Entry 7QEN (electron microscopy, 3.46 A resolution); this record covers chains F and D of the 6 polymer chains in the assembly.

== Chain F ==
Molecule: 50-nt DNA strand
Sequence (50 nucleotides; row label = number of the first residue in the row):
     1 AAAAAAAAAA AAAAAAAAAA AAAAAAAAAA AAAAAAAAAA AAAAAAAAAA
Disordered / not traced: 36-50

== Chain D ==
Name: Condensin complex subunit 1
From: Saccharomyces cerevisiae
Reference sequence: Q06156 (CND1_YEAST); residues 1-1176 here = UniProt positions 1-1176
Sequence (1176 residues; row label = number of the first residue in the row):
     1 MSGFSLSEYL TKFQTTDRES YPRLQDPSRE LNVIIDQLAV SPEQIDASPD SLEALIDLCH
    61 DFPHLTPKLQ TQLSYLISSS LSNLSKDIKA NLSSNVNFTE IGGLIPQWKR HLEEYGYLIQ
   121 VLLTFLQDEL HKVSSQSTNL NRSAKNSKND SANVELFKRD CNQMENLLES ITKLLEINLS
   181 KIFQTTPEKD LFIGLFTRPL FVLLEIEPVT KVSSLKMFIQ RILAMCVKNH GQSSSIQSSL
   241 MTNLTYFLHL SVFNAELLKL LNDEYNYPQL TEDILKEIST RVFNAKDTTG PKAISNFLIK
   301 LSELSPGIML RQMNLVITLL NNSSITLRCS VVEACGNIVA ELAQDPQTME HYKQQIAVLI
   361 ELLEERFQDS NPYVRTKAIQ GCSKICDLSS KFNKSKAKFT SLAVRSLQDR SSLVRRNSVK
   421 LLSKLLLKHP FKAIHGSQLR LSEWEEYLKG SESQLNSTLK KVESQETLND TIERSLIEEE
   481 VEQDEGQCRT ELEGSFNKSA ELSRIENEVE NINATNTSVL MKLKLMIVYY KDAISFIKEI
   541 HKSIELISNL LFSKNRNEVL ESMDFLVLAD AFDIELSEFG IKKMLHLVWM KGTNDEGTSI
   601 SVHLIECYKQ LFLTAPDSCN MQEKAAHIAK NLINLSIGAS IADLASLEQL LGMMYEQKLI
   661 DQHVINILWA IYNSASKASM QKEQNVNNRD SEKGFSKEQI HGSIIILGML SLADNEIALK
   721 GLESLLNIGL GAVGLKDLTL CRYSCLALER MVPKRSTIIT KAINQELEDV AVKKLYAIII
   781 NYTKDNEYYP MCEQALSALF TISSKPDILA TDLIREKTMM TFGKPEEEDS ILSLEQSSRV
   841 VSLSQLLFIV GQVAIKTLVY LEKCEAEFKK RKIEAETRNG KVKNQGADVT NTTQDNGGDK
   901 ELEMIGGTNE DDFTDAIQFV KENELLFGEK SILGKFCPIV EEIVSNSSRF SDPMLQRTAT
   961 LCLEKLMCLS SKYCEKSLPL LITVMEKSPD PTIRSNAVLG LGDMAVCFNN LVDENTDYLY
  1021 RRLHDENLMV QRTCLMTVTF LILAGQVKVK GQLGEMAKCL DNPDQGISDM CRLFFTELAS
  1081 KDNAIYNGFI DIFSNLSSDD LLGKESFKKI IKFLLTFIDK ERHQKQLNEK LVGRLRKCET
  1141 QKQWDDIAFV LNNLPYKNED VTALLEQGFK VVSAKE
Disordered / not traced: 1-3, 457-521, 679-693, 759-761, 826-835, 882-907, 1173-1176
UniProt features mapped onto this chain:
  - modified residue (Phosphoserine): Ser-464, Ser-475

== How chain F and chain D interact ==
Residue-residue contacts - 4 pairs, chain F then chain D:
  DA5(F) with Lys-211(D), salt bridge to the phosphate
  DA9(F) with Glu-596(D), sugar contact
  DA11(F) with Asn-555(D), phosphate contact
  DA21(F) with Arg-1122(D), sugar contact
Other interface residues (no listed pair), chain F (5 interface residues in all): DA20

== In short ==
5 residues of chain F and 4 residues of chain D are in contact; the contacts include 1 salt bridge. Its one
salt-bridged contact is DA5(F)/Lys-211(D).
Chain F is a 50-nt DNA strand and chain D is Condensin complex subunit 1 (Saccharomyces cerevisiae); the
structure, S.c. Condensin core in DNA- and ATP-bound state, was determined by electron microscopy (same
publication as 7QFW).
